PDB entry 3AZ9 | X-ray diffraction, 2.75 A resolution | chains B and E of the 6 polymer chains in the assembly

[Chain B (and E)]
Name: Beta-hydroxyacyl-ACP dehydratase
Organism: Plasmodium falciparum
Notes: EC 4.2.1.-; chain E of this document is another copy of the same molecule, construct and numbering; everything in this record applies to it too
UniProtKB: Q965D7 (Q965D7_PLAFA); numbering as in UniProt (aligned over 81-230)
Sequence (154 residues; numbered 77 to 230; the number before each row is that of its first residue):
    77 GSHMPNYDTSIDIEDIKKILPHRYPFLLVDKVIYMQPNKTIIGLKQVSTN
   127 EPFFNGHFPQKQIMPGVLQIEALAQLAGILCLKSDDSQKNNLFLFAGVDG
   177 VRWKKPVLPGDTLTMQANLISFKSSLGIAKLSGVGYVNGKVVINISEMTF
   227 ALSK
Not modelled in the structure: 77-84, 230 (chain E: 77-83, 200-202, 229-230)
Construct notes: expression tag (77-80)

[Chain B / chain E interface]
Contacting residue pairs - 64 pairs, chain B then chain E:
  I89(B) - T125(E)
  I89(B) - Q138(E)
  I89(B) - P185(E)  hydrophobic
  E90(B) - Q136(E)
  E90(B) - K137(E)
  E90(B) - Q138(E)  hydrogen bond (side chain-backbone)
  K93(B) - Q138(E)
  Y100(B) - Y100(E)  hydrogen bond
  Y100(B) - N126(E)
  Y100(B) - E127(E)
  Y100(B) - P128(E)
  Y100(B) - N131(E)
  P101(B) - N126(E)
  F102(B) - N126(E)
  L103(B) - T125(E)
  L103(B) - N126(E)
  D106(B) - S124(E)  hydrogen bond
  D106(B) - T125(E)  hydrogen bond (side chain-backbone)
  D106(B) - P185(E)
  D106(B) - G186(E)
  K107(B) - D187(E)  salt bridge
  L120(B) - G186(E)
  K121(B) - S124(E)  hydrogen bond
  Q122(B) - Q122(E)
  Q122(B) - V123(E)
  Q122(B) - S124(E)  hydrogen bond (backbone-side chain)
  Q122(B) - G186(E)  hydrogen bond (side chain-backbone)
  Q122(B) - D187(E)  hydrogen bond (side chain-backbone)
  Q122(B) - T188(E)  hydrogen bond
  V123(B) - Q122(E)
  S124(B) - D106(E)  hydrogen bond
  S124(B) - K121(E)  hydrogen bond
  S124(B) - Q122(E)  hydrogen bond (side chain-backbone)
  T125(B) - I89(E)
  T125(B) - L103(E)
  T125(B) - D106(E)  hydrogen bond (backbone-side chain)
  N126(B) - Y100(E)
  N126(B) - P101(E)
  N126(B) - F102(E)
  N126(B) - L103(E)
  N126(B) - L104(E)
  N126(B) - K121(E)
  N126(B) - N126(E)
  N126(B) - E127(E)  hydrogen bond
  N126(B) - P128(E)
  N126(B) - F129(E)
  E127(B) - Y100(E)
  E127(B) - N126(E)  hydrogen bond
  P128(B) - Y100(E)
  P128(B) - N126(E)
  F129(B) - N126(E)
  N131(B) - Y100(E)
  Q136(B) - E90(E)
  K137(B) - E90(E)
  Q138(B) - I89(E)
  Q138(B) - E90(E)  hydrogen bond (backbone-side chain)
  Q138(B) - K93(E)
  P185(B) - I89(E)  hydrophobic
  G186(B) - D106(E)
  G186(B) - L120(E)
  G186(B) - Q122(E)  hydrogen bond (backbone-side chain)
  D187(B) - Q122(E)
  T188(B) - Q122(E)
  T188(B) - T188(E)
Also at the interface, not in a pair above, chain B (30 interface residues in all): L104, V105, P135
Also at the interface, not in a pair above, chain E (30 interface residues in all): V105, K107, P135

[Overview]
The chain B/chain E interface involves 30 residues from each chain, with 17 hydrogen bonds and 1 salt bridge.
Polar pairs include K107(B)-D187(E), E90(B)-Q138(E) and Y100(B)-Y100(E).
Both chains are Beta-hydroxyacyl-ACP dehydratase (Plasmodium falciparum). Entry 3AZ9 (Beta-Hydroxyacyl-Acyl
Carrier Protein Dehydratase (FabZ) from Plasmodium falciparum in complex with NAS91) was determined by X-ray
diffraction (same publication as 3AZ8, 3AZA and 3AZB).
